5LJ3 - chains U and A of the 38 polymer chains in the assembly; structure by electron microscopy, 3.80 A resolution.

# Chain U
Molecule: U5 snRNA (small nuclear RNA)
Organism: Saccharomyces cerevisiae
Sequence (179 nucleotides; each row starts with the number of its first residue):
     1 AAGCAGCUUUACAGAUCAAUGGCGGAGGGAGGUCAACAUCAAGAACUGUG
    51 GGCCUUUUAUUGCCUAUAGAACUUAUAACGAACAUGGUUCUUGCCUUUUA
   101 CCAGAACCAUCCGGGUGUUGUCUCCAUAGAAACAGGUAAAGCUGUCCGUU
   151 ACUGUGGGCUUGCCAUAUUUUUUGGAACU
Disordered / not traced: 1-3, 54-61, 146-166, 174-179

# Chain A
Protein: Pre-mRNA-splicing factor 8
Organism: Saccharomyces cerevisiae
Reference sequence: P33334 (PRP8_YEAST); residue numbers follow UniProt; this construct covers 1-2413
Amino-acid sequence (2413 residues; numbered 1 to 2413; the number before each row is that of its first residue):
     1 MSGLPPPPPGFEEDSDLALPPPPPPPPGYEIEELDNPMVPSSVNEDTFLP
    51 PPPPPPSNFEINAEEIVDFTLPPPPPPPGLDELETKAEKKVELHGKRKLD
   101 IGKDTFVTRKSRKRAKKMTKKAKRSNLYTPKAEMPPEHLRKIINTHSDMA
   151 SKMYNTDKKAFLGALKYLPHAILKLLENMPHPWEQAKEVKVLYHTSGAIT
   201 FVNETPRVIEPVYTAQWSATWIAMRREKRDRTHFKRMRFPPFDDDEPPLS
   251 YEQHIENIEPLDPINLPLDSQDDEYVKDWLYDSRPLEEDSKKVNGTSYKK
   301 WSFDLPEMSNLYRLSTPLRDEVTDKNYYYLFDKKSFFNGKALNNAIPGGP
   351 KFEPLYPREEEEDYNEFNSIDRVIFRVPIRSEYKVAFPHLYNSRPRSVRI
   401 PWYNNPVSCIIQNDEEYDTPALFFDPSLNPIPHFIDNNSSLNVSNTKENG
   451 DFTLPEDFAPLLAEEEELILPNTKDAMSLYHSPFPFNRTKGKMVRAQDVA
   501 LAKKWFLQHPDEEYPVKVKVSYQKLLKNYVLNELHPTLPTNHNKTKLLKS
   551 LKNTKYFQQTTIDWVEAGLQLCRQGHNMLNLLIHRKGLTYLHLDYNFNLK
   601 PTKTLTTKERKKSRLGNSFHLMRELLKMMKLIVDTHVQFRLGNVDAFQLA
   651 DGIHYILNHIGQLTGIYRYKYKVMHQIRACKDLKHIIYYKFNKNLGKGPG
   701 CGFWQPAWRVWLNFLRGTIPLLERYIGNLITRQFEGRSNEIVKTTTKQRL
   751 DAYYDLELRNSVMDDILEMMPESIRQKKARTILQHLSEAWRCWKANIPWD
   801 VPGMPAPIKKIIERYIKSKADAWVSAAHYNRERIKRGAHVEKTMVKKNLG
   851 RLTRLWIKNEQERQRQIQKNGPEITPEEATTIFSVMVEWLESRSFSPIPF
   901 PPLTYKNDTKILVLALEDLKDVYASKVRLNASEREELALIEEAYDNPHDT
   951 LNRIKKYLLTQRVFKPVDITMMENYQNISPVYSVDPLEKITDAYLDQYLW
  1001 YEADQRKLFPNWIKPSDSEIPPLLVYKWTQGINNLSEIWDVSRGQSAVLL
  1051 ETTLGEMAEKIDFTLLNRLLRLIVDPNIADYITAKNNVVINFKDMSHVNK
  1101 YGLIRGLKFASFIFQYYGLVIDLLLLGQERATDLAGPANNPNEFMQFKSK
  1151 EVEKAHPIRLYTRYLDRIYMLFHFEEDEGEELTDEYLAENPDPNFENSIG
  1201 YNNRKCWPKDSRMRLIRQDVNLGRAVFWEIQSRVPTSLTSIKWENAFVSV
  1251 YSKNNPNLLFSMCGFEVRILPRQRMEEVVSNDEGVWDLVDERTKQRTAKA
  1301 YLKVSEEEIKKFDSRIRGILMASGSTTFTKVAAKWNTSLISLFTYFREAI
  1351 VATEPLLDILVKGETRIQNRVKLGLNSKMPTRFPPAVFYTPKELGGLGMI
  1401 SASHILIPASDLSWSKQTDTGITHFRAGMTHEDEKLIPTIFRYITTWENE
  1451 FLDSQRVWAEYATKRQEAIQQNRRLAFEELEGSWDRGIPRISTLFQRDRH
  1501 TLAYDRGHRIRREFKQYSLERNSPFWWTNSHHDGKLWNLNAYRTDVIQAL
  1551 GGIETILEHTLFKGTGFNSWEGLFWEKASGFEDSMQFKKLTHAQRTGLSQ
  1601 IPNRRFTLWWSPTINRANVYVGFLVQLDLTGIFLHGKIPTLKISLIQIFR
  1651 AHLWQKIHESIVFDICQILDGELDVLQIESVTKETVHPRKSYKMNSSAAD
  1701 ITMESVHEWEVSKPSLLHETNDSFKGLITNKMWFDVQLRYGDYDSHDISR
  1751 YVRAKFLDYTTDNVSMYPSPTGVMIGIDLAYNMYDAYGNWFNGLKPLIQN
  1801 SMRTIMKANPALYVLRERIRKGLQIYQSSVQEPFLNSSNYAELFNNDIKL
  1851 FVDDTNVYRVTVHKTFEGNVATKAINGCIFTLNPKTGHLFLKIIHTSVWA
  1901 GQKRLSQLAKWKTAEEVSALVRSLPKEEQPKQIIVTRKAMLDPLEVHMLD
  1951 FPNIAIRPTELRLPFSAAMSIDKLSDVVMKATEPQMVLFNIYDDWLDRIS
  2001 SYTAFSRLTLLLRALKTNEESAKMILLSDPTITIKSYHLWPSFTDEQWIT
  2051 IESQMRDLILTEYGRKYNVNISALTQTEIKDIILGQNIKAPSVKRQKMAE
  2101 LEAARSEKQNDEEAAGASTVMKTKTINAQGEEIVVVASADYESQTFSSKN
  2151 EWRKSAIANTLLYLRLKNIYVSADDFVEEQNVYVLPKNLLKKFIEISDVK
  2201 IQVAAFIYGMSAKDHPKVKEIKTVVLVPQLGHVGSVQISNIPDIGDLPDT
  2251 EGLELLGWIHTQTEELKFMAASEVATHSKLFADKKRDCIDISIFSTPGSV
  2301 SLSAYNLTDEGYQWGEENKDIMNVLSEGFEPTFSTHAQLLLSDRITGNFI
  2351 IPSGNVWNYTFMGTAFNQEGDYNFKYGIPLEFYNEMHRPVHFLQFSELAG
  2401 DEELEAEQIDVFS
Disordered / not traced: 1-127, 429-455, 1828-1836, 2086-2413
Swiss-Prot annotation at these positions:
  - region: Met1585 to Leu1598 (Important for branch point selection)
  - mutagenesis: His1658 (H1658S: No effect on viability), Glu1684 (E1684Q: No effect on viability), His1687 (H1687S: No effect on viability), Asp1700 (D1700N: No effect on viability), Asp1735 (D1735N: No effect on viability), Asp1853 (D1853A: Alters protein folding. Severely impaired growth. Strongly reduced growth at 35 degrees Celsius; when associated with A-1854; D1853N: Reduced growth at 30 degrees Celsius ...), Asp1854 (D1854A: Reduced growth at 30 degrees Celsius. Strongly reduced growth at 16 degrees Celsius. Strongly reduced growth at 35 degrees Celsius; when associated with A-1853 ...), Thr1855 (T1855A: Reduced growth at 30 degrees Celsius. Strongly reduced growth at 16 degrees Celsius), Thr1936 (T1936A: Reduced growth at 30 degrees Celsius. Strongly reduced growth at 16 degrees Celsius), Arg1937 (R1937K: Severely impaired growth. Reduced growth at 30 degrees Celsius. Strongly reduced growth at 16 degrees Celsius)
Reported in the primary citation:
  - binding site for Exon 1 (5' exon) of UBC4 pre-mRNA: Tyr671, Tyr1620

# Interface between chain U and chain A
Contacting residue pairs (132):
  G31(U) with Asn294(A), phosphate contact
  G32(U) with Asn294(A), phosphate contact; Gly295(A), hydrogen bond to the phosphate; Thr296(A), hydrogen bond to the phosphate; Ser297(A), hydrogen bond to the phosphate
  U33(U) with Lys190(A), salt bridge to the phosphate; Asn203(A), sugar contact; Glu204(A), hydrogen bond to the base; Thr205(A), hydrogen bond to the base; Arg207(A), hydrogen bond to the base; Arg284(A), hydrogen bond to the base; Thr296(A), phosphate contact; Ser297(A), phosphate contact
  C34(U) with Lys190(A), salt bridge to the phosphate; Asn203(A), phosphate contact; Lys552(A), salt bridge to the phosphate
  A35(U) with Tyr128(A), hydrogen bond to the sugar; Lys549(A), phosphate contact; Lys552(A), salt bridge to the phosphate; Asn553(A), phosphate contact
  A36(U) with Lys549(A), salt bridge to the phosphate; Asn553(A), phosphate contact
  A38(U) with Lys544(A), salt bridge to the phosphate
  U39(U) with Lys544(A), base contact
  C40(U) with Asn541(A), hydrogen bond to the base
  A41(U) with Leu538(A), base contact
  U76(U) with Lys325(A), base contact; Asp332(A), base contact; Lys334(A), sugar contact; Trp402(A), stacking on the base
  A77(U) with Lys334(A), salt bridge to the phosphate
  C79(U) with Pro539(A), base contact; Thr540(A), hydrogen bond to the base
  G80(U) with Lys492(A), salt bridge to the phosphate; Arg495(A), base contact; Asp498(A), base contact; Pro539(A), base contact
  A81(U) with Phe484(A), stacking on the base; Arg488(A), base contact; Val494(A), phosphate contact
  A82(U) with Asp498(A), sugar contact; Ala500(A), phosphate contact; Lys503(A), salt bridge to the phosphate; Arg716(A), base contact
  C83(U) with Ala500(A), phosphate contact; Lys503(A), salt bridge to the phosphate; Asn532(A), hydrogen bond to the base; Arg709(A), salt bridge to the phosphate; Asn713(A), sugar contact; Arg716(A), sugar contact
  A84(U) with Asn532(A), hydrogen bond to the phosphate; Thr537(A), hydrogen bond to the base; Gln676(A), hydrogen bond to the phosphate; Asn713(A), hydrogen bond to the sugar; Phe714(A), hydrogen bond to the sugar; Arg716(A), hydrogen bond to the base; Gly717(A), hydrogen bond to the sugar
  U85(U) with Lys670(A), phosphate contact; Lys672(A), salt bridge to the phosphate; Gln676(A), hydrogen bond to the phosphate; Gly717(A), sugar contact; Leu721(A), sugar contact
  G86(U) with Lys670(A), salt bridge to the phosphate; Lys672(A), phosphate contact; Arg724(A), sugar contact
  U92(U) with Glu353(A), sugar contact; Arg836(A), salt bridge to the phosphate
  G93(U) with Gly837(A), phosphate contact
  C94(U) with His839(A), base contact; Lys1362(A), salt bridge to the phosphate; Asn1369(A), hydrogen bond to the phosphate; Lys1378(A), sugar contact
  C95(U) with His839(A), hydrogen bond to the base; Asn1369(A), hydrogen bond to the phosphate
  U96(U) with His839(A), hydrogen bond to the base; Val840(A), hydrogen bond to the sugar; Glu841(A), sugar contact; Lys842(A), hydrogen bond to the sugar; Arg1370(A), salt bridge to the phosphate; Leu1373(A), phosphate contact
  U97(U) with Glu841(A), phosphate contact; Lys842(A), hydrogen bond to the phosphate
  U98(U) with His839(A), salt bridge to the phosphate
  U99(U) with Asn617(A), sugar contact
  A100(U) with Tyr669(A), hydrogen bond to the sugar; Lys670(A), phosphate contact; Tyr671(A), hydrogen bond to the sugar; Tyr725(A), phosphate contact
  C101(U) with Lys670(A), salt bridge to the phosphate; Tyr671(A), hydrogen bond to the phosphate; Lys672(A), hydrogen bond to the phosphate
  C102(U) with Lys672(A), phosphate contact; His675(A), salt bridge to the phosphate
  A103(U) with Glu353(A), sugar contact; Lys527(A), phosphate contact; His675(A), salt bridge to the phosphate; Arg678(A), salt bridge to the phosphate
  G104(U) with Lys340(A), phosphate contact; Lys351(A), phosphate contact; Phe352(A), phosphate contact; Glu353(A), phosphate contact; Pro354(A), sugar contact; Leu355(A), sugar contact; Lys527(A), salt bridge to the phosphate; Leu531(A), phosphate contact
  A105(U) with Lys340(A), salt bridge to the phosphate; Leu355(A), sugar contact; Leu534(A), phosphate contact; His535(A), salt bridge to the phosphate
  U110(U) with Pro720(A), sugar contact
  C111(U) with Pro539(A), base contact; Arg716(A), hydrogen bond to the base; Pro720(A), sugar contact
  C112(U) with His170(A), salt bridge to the phosphate; Leu173(A), sugar contact; Arg495(A), hydrogen bond to the sugar; Pro539(A), base contact; Arg716(A), sugar contact; Ile719(A), sugar contact
  G113(U) with Lys174(A), salt bridge to the phosphate; Thr205(A), phosphate contact; Arg495(A), salt bridge to the phosphate; Asp498(A), sugar contact; Pro539(A), base contact; Thr540(A), base contact
  G114(U) with Arg207(A), salt bridge to the phosphate; Lys492(A), sugar contact
  G115(U) with Lys299(A), phosphate contact
  U116(U) with Lys300(A), salt bridge to the phosphate
  U121(U) with Tyr128(A), sugar contact; Thr129(A), hydrogen bond to the sugar
  C122(U) with Pro130(A), sugar contact
Also at the interface, not in a pair above, chain U (47 interface residues in all): C37, A106, A109, G120
Also at the interface, not in a pair above, chain A (93 interface residues in all): Glu177, Pro206, Tyr298, Gln497, Lys504, Glu533, Asn543, Lys546, Leu547, Gln559, Arg668, Val710, Thr843, Arg1366

# Overview
47 residues of chain U and 93 residues of chain A are in contact; the contacts include 33 hydrogen bonds, 29
salt bridges and 2 aromatic stacking contacts. Polar pairs include U33(U)-Glu204(A), U33(U)-Thr205(A) and
U33(U)-Arg207(A). The paper reports a binding site for Exon 1 (5' exon) of UBC4 pre-mRNA at Tyr671(A) and
Tyr1620(A).
Chain U is U5 snRNA (small nuclear RNA) and chain A is Pre-mRNA-splicing factor 8, both from Saccharomyces
cerevisiae; the structure, Structure of the core of the yeast spliceosome immediately after branching, was
determined by electron microscopy, deposited together with 5LJ5.
